Entry 2VAD (X-ray diffraction, 1.59 A resolution); this record covers chain A.

[Chain A]
Molecule: Red fluorescent protein
Source organism: Discosoma sp
Sequence (223 residues; numbered 1 to 225; 2 numbers in that range are skipped by the numbering (no residue carries them; nothing is unmodelled there); the number before each row is that of its first residue):
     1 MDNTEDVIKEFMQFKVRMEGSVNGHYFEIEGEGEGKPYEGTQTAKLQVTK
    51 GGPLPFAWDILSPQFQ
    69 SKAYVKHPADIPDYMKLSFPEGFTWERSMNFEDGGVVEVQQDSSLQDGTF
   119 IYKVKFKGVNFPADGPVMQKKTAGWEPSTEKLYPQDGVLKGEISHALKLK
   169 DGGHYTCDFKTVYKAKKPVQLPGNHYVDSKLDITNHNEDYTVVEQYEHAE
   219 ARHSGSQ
Not modelled in the structure: 1-3, 224-225
Covalent attachments: covalent link Q66-S69
Modified positions: Q66 ([2-(3-carbamoyl-1-imino-propyl)-4-(4-hydroxy-benzylidene)-5-oxo-4,5-dihydro-imidazol-1-yl]-acetic acid; CRQ)
Metal / ion sites: Zn2+ site 1: H75, H193 (together with chloride ion); Zn2+ site 2: D78, H204, H221 (together with chloride ion)
From the paper describing this entry:
  - contacts within the chain: Y26-E28 (hydrogen bond), K70-E148 (salt bridge), K70-E215 (water-mediated contact), E100-T174, Q153-K158 (hydrogen bond), K70-S197 (water-mediated contact), S197-E215 (water-mediated contact)
  - Zn2+ coordination: H75, H193
  - conformationally variable residues (side-chain flip): S69, K70, E215

[Overview]
H75 and H193 form the Zn2+ site 1. D78, H204 and H221 coordinate Zn2+ site 2. The paper reports Zn2+
coordination by H75 and H193; conformational variability at S69, K70 and E215.
Chain A is Red fluorescent protein (Discosoma sp); the structure, Monomeric red fluorescent protein, DsRed.M1,
was determined by X-ray diffraction (same publication as 2VAE).
